9LAE - chains L and H of the 5 polymer chains in the assembly; structure by electron microscopy, 3.46 A resolution.

== Chain L ==
Protein: Light chain of 3E2
Source organism: Mus musculus
Amino-acid sequence (104 residues; each row starts with the number of its first residue):
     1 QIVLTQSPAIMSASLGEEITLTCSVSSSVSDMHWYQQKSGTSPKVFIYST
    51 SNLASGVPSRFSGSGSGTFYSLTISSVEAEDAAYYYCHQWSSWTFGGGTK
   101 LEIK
Disulfides: Cys23-Cys87

== Chain H ==
Protein: Heavy chain of 3E2
Source organism: Mus musculus
Amino-acid sequence (121 residues; row label = number of the first residue in the row):
     1 EVMLVESGGGVVKPGGSLKLSCAASGFSFSTYAMSWIRQTPEKSLEWVAA
    51 ISSGGTNTYYPGSVKGRFTISRDKAMNTLYLQLSSLRSEDTAMYYCVRHS
   101 GNYVDSVMDYWGQGTSVTVSS
Disulfides: Cys22-Cys96

== How chain L and chain H interact ==
Residue-residue contacts (29; chain L residue first):
  His33(L) - Val107(H)
  Tyr35(L) - Val107(H)
  Tyr35(L) - Met108(H)
  Tyr35(L) - Trp111(H)
  Gln37(L) - Gln39(H)  hydrogen bond
  Ser42(L) - Tyr95(H)
  Ser42(L) - Gly112(H)  hydrogen bond (side chain-backbone)
  Ser42(L) - Gln113(H)  hydrogen bond (side chain-backbone)
  Pro43(L) - Trp111(H)
  Val45(L) - Val107(H)  hydrophobic
  Val45(L) - Met108(H)
  Val45(L) - Asp109(H)
  Tyr48(L) - Val107(H)  hydrophobic
  Tyr84(L) - Lys43(H)
  Tyr86(L) - Lys43(H)  hydrogen bond (side chain-backbone)
  Tyr86(L) - Leu45(H)  hydrophobic
  His88(L) - Trp47(H)
  His88(L) - Met108(H)
  Trp90(L) - Trp47(H)
  Trp90(L) - Val104(H)
  Trp90(L) - Asp105(H)
  Trp93(L) - Trp47(H)  hydrogen bond (backbone-backbone)
  Trp93(L) - Tyr59(H)
  Trp93(L) - Tyr60(H)
  Trp93(L) - Pro61(H)
  Phe95(L) - Ile37(H)  hydrophobic
  Phe95(L) - Leu45(H)  hydrogen bond (backbone-backbone)
  Phe95(L) - Met108(H)  hydrophobic
  Phe95(L) - Trp111(H)  hydrophobic
Interface residues without a listed pair, chain L (14 interface residues in all): Thr94
Interface residues without a listed pair, chain H (20 interface residues in all): Glu46, Tyr103, Gly114

== In short ==
The interface between chain L and chain H involves 14 residues on one side and 20 on the other; the contacts
include 6 hydrogen bonds. Among the polar pairs are Gln37(L)-Gln39(H), Ser42(L)-Gly112(H) and
Ser42(L)-Gln113(H).
Chain L is Light chain of 3E2 and chain H is Heavy chain of 3E2, both from Mus musculus; the structure,
Locally refined region of SARS-CoV-2 spike in complex with antibodies 9G11 and 3E2, was determined by electron
microscopy.
